Entry 8CUZ (electron microscopy, 3.00 A resolution); this record covers chains A and B.

[Chain A (and B)]
Molecule: Polyketide synthase PKS13
Source organism: Mycolicibacterium smegmatis MC2 155
Notes: EC 2.3.1.94; fragment: The gene for Mycobacterium smegmatis polyketide synthase 13 (Pks13) was tagged with TEV-cleavable GFP at its C-terminus and purified from its natural source with anti-GFP nanobody beads. GFP was cleaved to yield the full-length Pks13.; chain B of this document is another copy of the same molecule, construct and numbering; everything in this record applies to it too
Reference sequence: I7FMV0 (I7FMV0_MYCS2); residues 1-1816 here correspond to UniProt positions 26-1841 (UniProt number = residue number + 25)
Sequence (1816 residues; row label = number of the first residue in the row):
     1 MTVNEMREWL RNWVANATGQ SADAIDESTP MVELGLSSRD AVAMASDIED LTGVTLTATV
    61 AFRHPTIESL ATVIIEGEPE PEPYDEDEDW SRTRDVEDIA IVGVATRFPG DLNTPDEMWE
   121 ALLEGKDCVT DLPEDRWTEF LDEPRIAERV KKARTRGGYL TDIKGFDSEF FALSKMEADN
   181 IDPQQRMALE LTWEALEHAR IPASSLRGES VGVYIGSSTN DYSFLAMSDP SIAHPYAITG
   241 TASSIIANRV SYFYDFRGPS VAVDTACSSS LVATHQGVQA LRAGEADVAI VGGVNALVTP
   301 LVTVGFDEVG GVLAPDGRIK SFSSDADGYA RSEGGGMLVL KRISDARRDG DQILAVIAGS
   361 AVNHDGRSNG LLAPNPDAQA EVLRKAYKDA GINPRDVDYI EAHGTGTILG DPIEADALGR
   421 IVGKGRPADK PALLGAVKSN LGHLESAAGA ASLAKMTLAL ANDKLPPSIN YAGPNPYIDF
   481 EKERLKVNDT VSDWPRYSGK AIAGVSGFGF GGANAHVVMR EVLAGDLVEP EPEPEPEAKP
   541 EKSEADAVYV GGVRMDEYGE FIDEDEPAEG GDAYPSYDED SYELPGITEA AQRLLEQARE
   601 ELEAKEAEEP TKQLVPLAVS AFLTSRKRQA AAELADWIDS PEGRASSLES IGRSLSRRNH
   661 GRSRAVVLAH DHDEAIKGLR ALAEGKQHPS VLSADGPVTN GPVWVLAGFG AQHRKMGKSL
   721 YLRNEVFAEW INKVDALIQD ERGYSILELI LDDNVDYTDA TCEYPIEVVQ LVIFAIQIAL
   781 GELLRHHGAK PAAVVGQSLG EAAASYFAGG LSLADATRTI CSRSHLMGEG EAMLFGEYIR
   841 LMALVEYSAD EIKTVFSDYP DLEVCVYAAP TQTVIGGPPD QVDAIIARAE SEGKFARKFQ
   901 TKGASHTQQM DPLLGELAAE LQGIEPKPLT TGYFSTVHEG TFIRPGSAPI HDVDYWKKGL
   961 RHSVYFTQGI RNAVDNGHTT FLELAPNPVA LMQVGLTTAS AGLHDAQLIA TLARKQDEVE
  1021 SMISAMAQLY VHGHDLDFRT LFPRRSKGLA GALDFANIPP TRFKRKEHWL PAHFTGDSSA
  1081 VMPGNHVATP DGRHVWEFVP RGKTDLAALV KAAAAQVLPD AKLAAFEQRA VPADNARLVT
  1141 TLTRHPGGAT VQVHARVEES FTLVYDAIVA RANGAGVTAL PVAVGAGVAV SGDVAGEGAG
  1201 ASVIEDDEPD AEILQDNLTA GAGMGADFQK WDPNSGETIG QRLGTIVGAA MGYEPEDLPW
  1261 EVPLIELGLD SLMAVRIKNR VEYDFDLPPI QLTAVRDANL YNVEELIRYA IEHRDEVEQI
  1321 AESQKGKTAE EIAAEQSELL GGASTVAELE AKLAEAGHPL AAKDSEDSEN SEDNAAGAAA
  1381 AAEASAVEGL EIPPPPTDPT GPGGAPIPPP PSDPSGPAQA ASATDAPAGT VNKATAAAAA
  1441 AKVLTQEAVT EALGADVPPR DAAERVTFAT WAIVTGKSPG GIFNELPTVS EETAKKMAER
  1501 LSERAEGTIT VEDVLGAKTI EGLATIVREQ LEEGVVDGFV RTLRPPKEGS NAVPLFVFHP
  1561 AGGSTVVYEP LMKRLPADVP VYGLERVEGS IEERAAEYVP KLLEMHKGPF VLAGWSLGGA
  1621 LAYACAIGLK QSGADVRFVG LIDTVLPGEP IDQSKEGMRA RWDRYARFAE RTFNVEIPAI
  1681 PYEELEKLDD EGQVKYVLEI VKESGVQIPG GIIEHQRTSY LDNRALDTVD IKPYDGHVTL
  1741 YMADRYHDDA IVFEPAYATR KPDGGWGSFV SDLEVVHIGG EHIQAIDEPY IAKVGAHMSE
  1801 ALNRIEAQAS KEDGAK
Not modelled in the structure: 1-88, 230-232, 530-587, 1075-1816
Covalent attachments: unknown ligand (UNL) linked to C267

[How chain A and chain B interact]
Residue-residue contacts - 83 pairs, chain A then chain B:
  R207(A) with R367(B)
  N220(A) with N220(B)
  F224(A) with M227(B), hydrophobic
  M227(A) with F224(B), hydrophobic; M227(B), hydrophobic; L301(B), hydrophobic
  P235(A) with G305(B); E308(B); V309(B), hydrophobic
  I238(A) with V302(B); G305(B); F306(B)
  T239(A) with F510(B)
  S243(A) with D264(B)
  S244(A) with D264(B); T265(B); A266(B)
  I245(A) with L371(B), hydrophobic; F510(B), hydrophobic; G511(B)
  N248(A) with H364(B), hydrogen bond (backbone-side chain); G511(B); A513(B)
  R249(A) with L371(B)
  S251(A) with H364(B), hydrogen bond (backbone-side chain); G366(B)
  Y252(A) with H364(B); G366(B); R367(B), hydrogen bond (backbone-backbone); S368(B); G370(B), hydrogen bond (side chain-backbone); L371(B), hydrophobic
  F253(A) with R367(B), hydrogen bond (backbone-side chain)
  D255(A) with G366(B); R367(B)
  F256(A) with H364(B), hydrogen bond (backbone-side chain); G366(B), hydrogen bond (backbone-backbone)
  R257(A) with N363(B); H364(B); D365(B), hydrogen bond (side chain-backbone); G366(B); N375(B)
  G258(A) with N363(B); H364(B), hydrogen bond (backbone-backbone)
  P259(A) with V362(B), hydrophobic; N363(B)
  S260(A) with T265(B); H364(B); A513(B)
  V261(A) with V263(B), hydrophobic; T265(B)
  A262(A) with A262(B); V263(B); D264(B), hydrogen bond (backbone-backbone)
  V263(A) with A262(B)
  D264(A) with S243(B); S244(B); A262(B), hydrogen bond (backbone-backbone)
  T265(A) with V261(B)
  A266(A) with S244(B)
  H275(A) with E285(B), salt bridge
  Q276(A) with Q276(B), hydrogen bond
  Q279(A) with E285(B)
  E285(A) with H275(B), salt bridge; Q279(B), hydrogen bond; K385(B), hydrogen bond (backbone-side chain)
  V309(A) with P235(B), hydrophobic
  N363(A) with G258(B)
  H364(A) with N248(B); S251(B); F256(B); G258(B)
  G366(A) with Y252(B); F256(B); R257(B)
  R367(A) with R207(B); Y252(B); F253(B), hydrogen bond (side chain-backbone); D255(B)
  S368(A) with Y252(B)
  L371(A) with Y252(B), hydrophobic
  K385(A) with E285(B), hydrogen bond (side chain-backbone)
  G511(A) with N248(B)
Also at the interface, not in a pair above, chain A (57 interface residues in all): R94, S210, S223, D229, V272, A283, L301, G305, F306, V362, D365, G370, L372, F510, G512, A513, F1074
Also at the interface, not in a pair above, chain B (59 interface residues in all): R94, R145, S223, I238, T239, I245, R249, P259, S260, V272, A283, L372, G512, F1074

[Overview]
The interface between chain A and chain B involves 57 residues on one side and 59 on the other, with 16
hydrogen bonds and 2 salt bridges. Among the polar pairs are H275(A)-E285(B), N248(A)-H364(B) and
S251(A)-H364(B).
Chain A and chain B are both Polyketide synthase PKS13 (Mycolicibacterium smegmatis MC2 155); the structure,
KS-AT domains of mycobacterial Pks13 with inward AT conformation, was determined by electron microscopy,
deposited together with 7UK4, 8CUY, 8CV0 and 8CV1.
